5ZUO - chains B and E of the 6 polymer chains in the assembly; structure by X-ray diffraction, 2.90 A resolution.

# Chain B
Molecule: Double-stranded RNA-specific adenosine deaminase
Organism: Homo sapiens
Notes: EC 3.5.4.37
UniProt: P55265 (DSRAD_HUMAN); residue numbers follow UniProt; this construct covers 140-202
Sequence (67 residues; numbered -4 to 202; 140 numbers in that range are skipped by the numbering (no residue carries them; nothing is unmodelled there); the number before each row is that of its first residue; numbers below 1 keep their minus sign (Gly-4 is residue -4)):
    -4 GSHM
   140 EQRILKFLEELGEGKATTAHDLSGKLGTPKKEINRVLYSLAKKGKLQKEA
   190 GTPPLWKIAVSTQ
Unresolved in the structure: -4
Differences from the reference sequence: expression tag (-4 to -1)

# Chain E
Molecule: 17-nt DNA strand
Sequence (17 nucleotides; row label = number of the first residue in the row):
     1 GTCGCGCGCGATAAACC

# Interface between chain B and chain E
Residue-residue contacts (15):
  Lys169(B) - DG8(E)  salt bridge to the phosphate
  Lys170(B) - DG8(E)  phosphate contact
  Lys170(B) - DC9(E)  salt bridge to the phosphate
  Lys170(B) - DG10(E)  salt bridge to the phosphate
  Asn173(B) - DC7(E)  phosphate contact
  Asn173(B) - DG8(E)  hydrogen bond to the phosphate
  Arg174(B) - DG8(E)  phosphate contact
  Arg174(B) - DC9(E)  salt bridge to the phosphate
  Tyr177(B) - DC7(E)  hydrogen bond to the phosphate
  Tyr177(B) - DG8(E)  base contact
  Thr191(B) - DC5(E)  phosphate contact
  Thr191(B) - DG6(E)  phosphate contact
  Pro192(B) - DG6(E)  phosphate contact
  Pro193(B) - DG6(E)  phosphate contact
  Pro193(B) - DC7(E)  phosphate contact
Other interface residues (no listed pair), chain B (9 interface residues in all): Gly190

# Summary
Chain B and chain E form an interface of 9 and 6 residues respectively; the contacts include 2 hydrogen bonds
and 4 salt bridges. Polar pairs include Asn173(B)-DG8(E), Tyr177(B)-DC7(E) and Lys169(B)-DG8(E).
Chain B is Double-stranded RNA-specific adenosine deaminase (Homo sapiens) and chain E is a 17-nt DNA strand;
the structure, Crystal Structure of BZ junction in diverse sequence, was determined by X-ray diffraction
together with 5ZU1 and 5ZUP from the same study.
